7EJN - chains A and C of the 3 polymer chains in the assembly; structure by X-ray diffraction, 2.11 A resolution.

Chain A:
Name: MHC class I antigen
Source organism: Homo sapiens
Reference sequence: A0A411J078 (A0A411J078_HUMAN); residues 1-274 here correspond to UniProt positions 25-298 (UniProt number = residue number + 24)
Sequence (281 residues; numbered -6 to 274; the number before each row is that of its first residue; numbers below 1 keep their minus sign (Gly-6 is residue -6)):
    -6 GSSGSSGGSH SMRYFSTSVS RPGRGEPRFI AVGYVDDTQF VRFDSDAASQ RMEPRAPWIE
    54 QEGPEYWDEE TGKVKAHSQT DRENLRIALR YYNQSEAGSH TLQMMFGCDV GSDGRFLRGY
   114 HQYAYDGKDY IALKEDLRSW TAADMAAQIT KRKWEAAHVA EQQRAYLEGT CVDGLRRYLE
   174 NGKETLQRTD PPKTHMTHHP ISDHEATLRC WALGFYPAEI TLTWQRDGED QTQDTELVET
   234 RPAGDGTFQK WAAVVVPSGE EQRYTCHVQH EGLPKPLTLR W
Not modelled in the structure: -6 to 0
Cystine bridges: Cys101-Cys164, Cys203-Cys259
Construct notes: expression tag (-6 to 0)

Chain C:
Name: 9-mer peptide from the HCoV spike protein
Sequence (9 residues; numbered 1 to 9; the number before each row is that of its first residue):
     1 MYVKWPWYV

Chain A / chain C interface:
Contacting residue pairs - 41 pairs, chain A then chain C:
  Met5(A) with Met1(C)
  Tyr7(A) with Met1(C), hydrogen bond (side chain-backbone); Tyr2(C), hydrophobic
  Ala24(A) with Tyr2(C)
  Met45(A) with Tyr2(C), hydrophobic
  Glu62(A) with Met1(C)
  Glu63(A) with Met1(C); Tyr2(C), hydrogen bond (side chain-backbone)
  Lys66(A) with Met1(C); Tyr2(C), hydrogen bond (side chain-backbone); Val3(C); Lys4(C)
  Val67(A) with Tyr2(C)
  His70(A) with Tyr2(C), hydrogen bond; Pro6(C)
  Thr73(A) with Pro6(C); Trp7(C); Tyr8(C)
  Glu76(A) with Tyr8(C)
  Asn77(A) with Trp7(C), hydrogen bond (side chain-backbone); Tyr8(C); Val9(C), hydrogen bond (side chain-backbone)
  Ile80(A) with Tyr8(C), hydrophobic; Val9(C), hydrophobic
  Tyr84(A) with Val9(C), hydrogen bond (side chain-backbone)
  Phe99(A) with Tyr2(C), hydrophobic; Val3(C)
  Thr143(A) with Val9(C), hydrogen bond (side chain-backbone)
  Lys146(A) with Tyr8(C); Val9(C)
  Trp147(A) with Tyr8(C), hydrogen bond (side chain-backbone)
  Gln155(A) with Trp5(C)
  Gln156(A) with Val3(C); Trp5(C), hydrogen bond (side chain-backbone)
  Tyr159(A) with Met1(C), hydrogen bond (side chain-backbone); Tyr2(C); Val3(C), hydrophobic; Lys4(C)
  Thr163(A) with Met1(C); Lys4(C), hydrogen bond
  Tyr171(A) with Met1(C), hydrogen bond (side chain-backbone)
Also at the interface, not in a pair above, chain A (29 interface residues in all): Ser9, Phe22, Tyr59, Ala69, Tyr123, Gly167

In short:
Chain A and chain C form an interface of 29 and 9 residues respectively; the contacts include 13 hydrogen
bonds. Among the polar pairs are Tyr7(A)-Met1(C), Glu63(A)-Tyr2(C) and Lys66(A)-Tyr2(C).
Here chain A is MHC class I antigen (Homo sapiens) and chain C is a 9-mer peptide from the HCoV spike protein.
Entry 7EJN (Complex Structure of HLA-A*2402 with the Peptide from HCoV(CoV-HKU1) spike protein) was determined
by X-ray diffraction, deposited together with 7EJL and 7EJM.
